7V3H - chains A and H of the 12 polymer chains in the assembly; structure by electron microscopy, 3.60 A resolution.

== Chain A ==
Molecule: Envelope protein E
Source organism: Dengue virus type 2 (strain Thailand/NGS-C/1944)
UniProt: P14340 (POLG_DEN2N); residues 1-495 here correspond to UniProt positions 281-775 (UniProt number = residue number + 280)
Sequence (495 residues; numbered 1 to 495; the number before each row is that of its first residue):
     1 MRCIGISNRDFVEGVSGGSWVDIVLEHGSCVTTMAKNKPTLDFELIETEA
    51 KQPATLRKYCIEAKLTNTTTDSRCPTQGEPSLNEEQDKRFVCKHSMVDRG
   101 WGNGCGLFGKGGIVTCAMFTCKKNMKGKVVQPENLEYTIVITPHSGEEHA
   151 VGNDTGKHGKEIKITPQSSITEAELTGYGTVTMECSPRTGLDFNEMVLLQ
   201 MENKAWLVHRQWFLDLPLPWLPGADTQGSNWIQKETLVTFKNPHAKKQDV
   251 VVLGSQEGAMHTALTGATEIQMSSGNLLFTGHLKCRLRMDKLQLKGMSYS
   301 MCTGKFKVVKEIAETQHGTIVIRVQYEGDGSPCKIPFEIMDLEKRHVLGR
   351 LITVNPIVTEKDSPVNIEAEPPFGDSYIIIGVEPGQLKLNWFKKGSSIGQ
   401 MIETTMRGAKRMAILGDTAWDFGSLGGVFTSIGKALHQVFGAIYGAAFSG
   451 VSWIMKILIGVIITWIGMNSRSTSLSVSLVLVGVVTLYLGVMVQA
Covalently attached groups: N-acetylglucosamine (NAG) linked to Asn67
Curated features (UniProtKB/Swiss-Prot):
  - region: Asp98 to Gly111 (Fusion peptide)
  - site: Ala495 (Cleavage)
  - glycosylation (N-linked (GlcNAc...) asparagine): Asn67, Asn153

== Chain H ==
Molecule: C10 IgG heavy chain variable region
Source organism: Homo sapiens
Sequence (109 residues; numbered 2 to 110; the number before each row is that of its first residue):
     2 SALTQPASVSGSPGQSITISCTGTSSDVGGFNYVSWFQQHPGKAPKLMLY
    52 DVTSRPSGVSSRFSGSKSGNTASLTISGLQAEDEADYYCSSHTSRGTWVF
   102 GGGTKLTVL

== How chain A and chain H interact ==
Residue-residue contacts - 16 pairs, chain A then chain H:
  Thr70(A) - Arg96(H)
  Asp71(A) - Ser95(H)  hydrogen bond
  Asp71(A) - Arg96(H)  hydrogen bond (side chain-backbone)
  Ser72(A) - Phe32(H)
  Ser72(A) - Ser95(H)
  Arg73(A) - Ser95(H)
  Cys74(A) - Gly31(H)  hydrogen bond (side chain-backbone)
  Arg99(A) - Phe32(H)
  Gly102(A) - Tyr34(H)
  Asn103(A) - Tyr34(H)  hydrogen bond (backbone-side chain)
  Gly104(A) - Phe32(H)
  Gly104(A) - Asn33(H)  hydrogen bond (backbone-backbone)
  Gly104(A) - Tyr34(H)
  Cys105(A) - Gly31(H)
  Cys105(A) - Asn33(H)
  Gly106(A) - Asn33(H)
Also at the interface, not in a pair above, chain A (13 interface residues in all): Gln77, Leu82
Also at the interface, not in a pair above, chain H (7 interface residues in all): Ser26

== Summary ==
The interface between chain A and chain H involves 13 residues on one side and 7 on the other, with 5 hydrogen
bonds. Polar contacts include Asp71(A)-Ser95(H), Asp71(A)-Arg96(H) and Cys74(A)-Gly31(H).
Here chain A is Envelope protein E (Dengue virus type 2 (strain Thailand/NGS-C/1944)) and chain H is C10 IgG
heavy chain variable region (Homo sapiens). Entry 7V3H (DENV2_NGC_Fab_C10 28degrees (3Fab:3E)) was determined
by electron microscopy (same publication as 7V3F, 7V3G, 7V3I and 7V3J).
